6UQO - chains A and F of the 22 polymer chains in the assembly; structure by electron microscopy, 3.10 A resolution.

# Chain A (and F)
Protein: ATP-dependent Clp protease ATP-binding subunit ClpA
Organism: Escherichia coli (strain K12)
Notes: EC 3.4.21.92; chain F of this document is another copy of the same molecule, construct and numbering; everything in this record applies to it too
UniProt: A0A4S4P650 (A0A4S4P650_ECOLI); residue numbers follow UniProt; this construct covers 169-746
Amino-acid sequence (578 residues; numbered 169 to 746; the number before each row is that of its first residue):
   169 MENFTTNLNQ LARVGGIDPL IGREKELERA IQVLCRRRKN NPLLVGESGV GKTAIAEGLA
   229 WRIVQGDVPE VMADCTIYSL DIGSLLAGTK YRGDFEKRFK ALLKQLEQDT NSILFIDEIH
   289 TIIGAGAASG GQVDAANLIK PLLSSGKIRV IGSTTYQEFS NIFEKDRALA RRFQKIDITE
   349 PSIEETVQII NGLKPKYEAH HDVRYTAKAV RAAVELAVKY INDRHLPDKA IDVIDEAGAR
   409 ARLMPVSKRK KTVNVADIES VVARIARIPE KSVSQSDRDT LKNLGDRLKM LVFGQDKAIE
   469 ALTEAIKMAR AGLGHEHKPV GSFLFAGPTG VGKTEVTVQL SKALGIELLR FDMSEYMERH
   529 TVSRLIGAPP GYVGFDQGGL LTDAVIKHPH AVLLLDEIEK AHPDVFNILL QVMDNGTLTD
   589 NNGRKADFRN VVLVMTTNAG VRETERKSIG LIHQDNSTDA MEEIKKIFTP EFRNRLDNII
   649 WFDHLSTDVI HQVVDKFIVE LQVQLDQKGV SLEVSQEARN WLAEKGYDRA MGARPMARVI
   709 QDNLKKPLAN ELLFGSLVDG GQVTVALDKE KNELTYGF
Ligand contacts:
  - ADP (adenosine-5'-diphosphate), molecule 1: Pro187, Leu188, Ile189, Arg191, Glu215, Ser216, Gly217, Val218, Gly219, Lys220, Thr221, Ala222, Ile357, Leu361, Pro395, Ile399
  - ADP, molecule 2: Leu459, Val460, Phe461, Gln463, Pro496, Thr497, Gly498, Val499, Gly500, Lys501, Thr502, Glu503, Leu653, Val657, Val661, Phe665, Ala701, Arg702, Met704
  - ATP-gamma-S (AGS; phosphothiophosphoric acid-adenylate ester): Ala336, Arg339, Arg340

# Interface between chain A and chain F
Residue-residue contacts - 48 pairs, chain A then chain F:
  Gly251(A) - Asn305(F)
  Ser252(A) - Asn305(F)
  Ala255(A) - Asn305(F)
  Lys364(A) - Arg205(F)  hydrogen bond (backbone-side chain)
  Tyr365(A) - Arg205(F)
  His368(A) - Cys203(F)  hydrogen bond (side chain-backbone)
  His368(A) - Arg204(F)  hydrogen bond (side chain-backbone)
  His368(A) - Arg205(F)
  His369(A) - Cys203(F)
  His369(A) - Arg204(F)
  Asp396(A) - Lys207(F)  salt bridge
  Asp400(A) - Arg204(F)  salt bridge
  Asp403(A) - Arg204(F)  salt bridge
  Asp403(A) - Arg205(F)  hydrogen bond (side chain-backbone)
  Asp403(A) - Arg206(F)
  Glu404(A) - Arg197(F)  salt bridge
  Ala407(A) - Gln200(F)
  Ala407(A) - Arg204(F)
  Arg410(A) - Val239(F)
  Leu411(A) - Ile199(F)  hydrophobic
  Leu411(A) - Gln200(F)
  Leu411(A) - Cys203(F)  hydrophobic
  Leu411(A) - Pro237(F)  hydrophobic
  Leu411(A) - Val239(F)  hydrophobic
  Pro413(A) - Glu238(F)
  Val414(A) - Pro237(F)  hydrophobic
  Val414(A) - Glu238(F)
  Arg432(A) - Arg197(F)
  Glu523(A) - Gln579(F)  hydrogen bond
  His528(A) - Arg527(F)
  Gly542(A) - Pro538(F)
  Asp544(A) - Pro537(F)
  Asp544(A) - Pro538(F)
  Gln545(A) - Pro537(F)
  Gln545(A) - Pro538(F)
  Lys676(A) - Ala479(F)
  Arg706(A) - Asn642(F)  hydrogen bond (side chain-backbone)
  Gln709(A) - Leu481(F)
  Lys713(A) - Leu481(F)
  Lys714(A) - Met476(F)
  Lys714(A) - Leu481(F)
  Ala717(A) - Met476(F)  hydrophobic
  Ala717(A) - Ala479(F)
  Asn718(A) - Met476(F)
  Leu721(A) - Arg446(F)  hydrogen bond (backbone-side chain)
  Leu721(A) - Lys475(F)
  Leu721(A) - Ala479(F)  hydrophobic
  Phe722(A) - Lys475(F)
Also at the interface, not in a pair above, chain A (35 interface residues in all): Gly256, Arg532, Val541, Leu720
Also at the interface, not in a pair above, chain F (30 interface residues in all): Arg260, Arg317, Lys450, Arg478, Gly480, His528, Asp572, Asn575

# Summary
Chain A and chain F form an interface of 35 and 30 residues respectively; the contacts include 7 hydrogen
bonds and 4 salt bridges. Polar contacts include Asp396(A)-Lys207(F), Asp400(A)-Arg204(F) and
Asp403(A)-Arg204(F). Bound to chain A: ADP and ATP-gamma-S.
Both chains are ATP-dependent Clp protease ATP-binding subunit ClpA (Escherichia coli (strain K12)). Entry
6UQO (ClpA/ClpP Engaged State bound to RepA-GFP) was determined by electron microscopy (same publication as
6UQE, 6W1Z, 6W20, 6W21, 6W22, 6W23 and 6W24).
